PDB entry 4DQP | X-ray diffraction, 1.74 A resolution | chains A and B of the 3 polymer chains in the assembly

Chain A:
Protein: DNA polymerase
From: Geobacillus kaustophilus
Notes: EC 2.7.7.7
UniProt: Q5KWC1 (Q5KWC1_GEOKA); residues 285-876 here correspond to UniProt positions 287-878 (UniProt number = residue number + 2)
Chain sequence (592 residues; row label = number of the first residue in the row):
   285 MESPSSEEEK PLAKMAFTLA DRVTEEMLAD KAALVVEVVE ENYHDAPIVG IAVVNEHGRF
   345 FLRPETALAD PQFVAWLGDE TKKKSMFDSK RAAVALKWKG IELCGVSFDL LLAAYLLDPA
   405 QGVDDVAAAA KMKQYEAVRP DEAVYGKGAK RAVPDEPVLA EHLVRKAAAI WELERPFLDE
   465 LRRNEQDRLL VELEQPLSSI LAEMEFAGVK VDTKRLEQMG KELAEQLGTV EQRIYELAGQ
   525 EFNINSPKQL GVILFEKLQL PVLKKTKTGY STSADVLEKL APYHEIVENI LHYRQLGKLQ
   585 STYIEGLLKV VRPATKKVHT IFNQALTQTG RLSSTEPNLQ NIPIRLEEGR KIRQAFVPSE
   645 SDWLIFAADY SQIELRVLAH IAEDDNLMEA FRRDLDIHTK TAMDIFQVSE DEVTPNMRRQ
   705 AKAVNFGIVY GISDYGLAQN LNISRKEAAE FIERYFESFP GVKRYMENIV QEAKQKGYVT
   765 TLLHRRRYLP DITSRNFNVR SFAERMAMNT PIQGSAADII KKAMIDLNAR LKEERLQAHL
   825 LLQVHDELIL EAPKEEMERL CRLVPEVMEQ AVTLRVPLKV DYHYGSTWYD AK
Unresolved in the structure: 285-296, 676-679
Construct notes: engineered mutation Ala-598 (Asp600 in Q5KWC1)
Ion coordination: Mg2+: Asp-830 (together with 2',3'-dideoxycytidine 5'-triphosphate)
Ligand contacts:
  - 2',3'-dideoxycytidine 5'-triphosphate (DCT), molecule 1: Glu-469, Gln-470, Asp-471, Arg-472, Leu-473, Leu-766, Leu-767, His-768
  - 2',3'-dideoxycytidine 5'-triphosphate (DCT), molecule 2: Arg-615, Asp-653, Tyr-654, Ser-655, Gln-656, Glu-658, His-682, Arg-702, Lys-706, Phe-710, Asp-830

Chain B:
Molecule: 9-nt DNA strand
Sequence (9 nucleotides; numbered 21 to 29; the number before each row is that of its first residue):
    21 CCTGACTCC
Modified / non-standard residues: DOC (2',3'-dideoxycytidine-5'-monophosphate) at position 29

Interface between chain A and chain B:
Contacting residue pairs (33):
  Pro-531(A) / DG24(B)  phosphate contact
  Pro-531(A) / DA25(B)  phosphate contact
  Thr-550(A) / DG24(B)  hydrogen bond to the phosphate
  Lys-551(A) / DT23(B)  salt bridge to the phosphate
  Lys-551(A) / DG24(B)  phosphate contact
  Thr-552(A) / DT23(B)  phosphate contact
  Thr-552(A) / DG24(B)  hydrogen bond to the phosphate
  Ser-555(A) / DA25(B)  phosphate contact
  Thr-556(A) / DA25(B)  hydrogen bond to the phosphate
  Ser-557(A) / DA25(B)  phosphate contact
  Ala-558(A) / DC26(B)  hydrogen bond to the phosphate
  Leu-575(A) / DC26(B)  phosphate contact
  Arg-578(A) / DA25(B)  hydrogen bond to the phosphate
  Arg-578(A) / DC26(B)  salt bridge to the phosphate
  Gln-579(A) / DC26(B)  phosphate contact
  Gln-579(A) / DT27(B)  phosphate contact
  Lys-582(A) / DC26(B)  base contact
  Tyr-587(A) / DT27(B)  hydrogen bond to the sugar
  Arg-615(A) / DOC_29(B)  hydrogen bond to the base
  Gln-624(A) / DC28(B)  sugar contact
  Asn-625(A) / DT27(B)  hydrogen bond to the base
  Asn-625(A) / DC28(B)  sugar contact
  Ile-626(A) / DC28(B)  sugar contact
  Pro-627(A) / DT27(B)  phosphate contact
  Pro-627(A) / DC28(B)  phosphate contact
  Ile-628(A) / DC28(B)  hydrogen bond to the phosphate
  Ile-628(A) / DOC_29(B)  phosphate contact
  Arg-629(A) / DT27(B)  salt bridge to the phosphate
  Arg-629(A) / DC28(B)  salt bridge to the phosphate
  Val-828(A) / DOC_29(B)  sugar contact
  His-829(A) / DOC_29(B)  sugar contact
  Asp-830(A) / DOC_29(B)  sugar contact
  Glu-831(A) / DOC_29(B)  sugar contact
Other interface residues (no listed pair), chain A (26 interface residues in all): Tyr-554, Arg-637

Summary:
The interface between chain A and chain B involves 26 residues on one side and 7 on the other; the contacts
include 9 hydrogen bonds and 4 salt bridges. Polar pairs include Arg-615(A)/DOC_29(B), Asn-625(A)/DT27(B) and
Tyr-587(A)/DT27(B). Chain A binds 2',3'-dideoxycytidine 5'-triphosphate.
Here chain A is DNA polymerase (Geobacillus kaustophilus) and chain B is a 9-nt DNA strand. Entry 4DQP
(Ternary complex of Bacillus DNA Polymerase I Large Fragment, DNA duplex, and ddCTP (paired with dG ...) was
determined by X-ray diffraction (same publication as 4DQI, 4DQQ, 4DQR, 4DQS, 4DS4, 4DS5 and 3 further
entries).
